Entry 1MQL (X-ray diffraction, 2.90 A resolution); this record covers chains E and H of the 6 polymer chains in the assembly.

[Chain E (and H)]
Name: Hemagglutinin HA2 chain
Source organism: Influenza A virus
Notes: chain H of this document is another copy of the same molecule, construct and numbering; everything in this record applies to it too
UniProtKB: P03442 (HEMA_IADU3); residues 1-221 here correspond to UniProt positions 346-566 (UniProt number = residue number + 345)
Chain sequence (221 residues; each row starts with the number of its first residue):
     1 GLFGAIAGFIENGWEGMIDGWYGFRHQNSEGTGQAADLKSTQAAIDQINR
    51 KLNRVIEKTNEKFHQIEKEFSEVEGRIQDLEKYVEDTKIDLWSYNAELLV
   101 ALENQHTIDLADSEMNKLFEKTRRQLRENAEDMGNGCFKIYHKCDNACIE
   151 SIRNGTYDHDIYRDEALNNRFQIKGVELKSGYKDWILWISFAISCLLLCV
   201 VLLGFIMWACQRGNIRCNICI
Not modelled in the structure: 173-221
Cystine bridges: C144-C148
Small-molecule neighbours: 2-acetamido-2-deoxy-alpha-D-glucopyranose (NDG): A147, E150, S151, N154, T156
UniProt features mapped onto this chain:
  - lipidation (S-palmitoyl cysteine): C210, C217, C220
  - glycosylation: N154 (N-linked (GlcNAc...) asparagine)

[Chain E / chain H interface]
Residue-residue contacts (50; chain E residue first):
  G1(E) with K117(H)
  L2(E) with F3(H); L110(H), hydrophobic; S113(H), hydrogen bond (backbone-side chain)
  F3(E) with F3(H), hydrophobic
  G4(E) with K117(H)
  F9(E) with R124(H)
  R76(E) with F70(H); E74(H), salt bridge; E81(H), salt bridge
  D79(E) with I66(H)
  L80(E) with I66(H), hydrophobic; I77(H), hydrophobic; L80(H), hydrophobic; E81(H)
  Y83(E) with I66(H), hydrophobic; K68(H); V84(H), hydrophobic; E85(H), hydrogen bond; K88(H), hydrogen bond
  V84(E) with V84(H), hydrophobic
  D86(E) with K62(H), salt bridge
  T87(E) with K88(H)
  D90(E) with N60(H); K62(H), salt bridge
  L91(E) with L91(H), hydrophobic; W92(H); N95(H)
  Y94(E) with N95(H)
  E97(E) with R54(H), salt bridge
  L102(E) with L102(H), hydrophobic
  Q105(E) with H106(H), hydrogen bond
  F119(E) with R124(H)
  R123(E) with R123(H); R124(H)
  E131(E) with R127(H), salt bridge; E128(H); R163(H), salt bridge
  D132(E) with R123(H), salt bridge; R124(H), salt bridge
  M133(E) with R127(H)
  G134(E) with R124(H)
  Y141(E) with R127(H), hydrogen bond; R163(H), hydrogen bond
  R170(E) with E128(H), salt bridge; R163(H), hydrogen bond (backbone-side chain); L167(H)
  F171(E) with E128(H); L167(H), hydrophobic; F171(H), hydrophobic
Interface residues without a listed pair, chain E (31 interface residues in all): I77, N95, K139, Q172
Interface residues without a listed pair, chain H (35 interface residues in all): H64, Q65, Q78, L99, D109, D164

[Summary]
Chain E and chain H form an interface of 31 and 35 residues respectively; the contacts include 7 hydrogen
bonds and 10 salt bridges. Polar pairs include R76(E)-E74(H), R76(E)-E81(H) and D86(E)-K62(H). Bound to chain
E: 2-acetamido-2-deoxy-alpha-D-glucopyranose.
Chain E and chain H are both Hemagglutinin HA2 chain (Influenza A virus); the structure, BHA of Ukr/63, was
determined by X-ray diffraction (same publication as 1MQM and 1MQN).
